PDB entry 5ZUF | electron microscopy, 6.80 A resolution (low resolution: residue-level contacts below are approximate; hydrogen-bond / salt-bridge calls are withheld) | chains A and B of the 5 polymer chains in the assembly

== Chain A ==
Molecule: Capsid protein VP1
Source organism: Enterovirus A71
UniProt: G5CUH3 (G5CUH3_9ENTO); residues 1-297 here = UniProt positions 1-297
Sequence (297 residues; row label = number of the first residue in the row):
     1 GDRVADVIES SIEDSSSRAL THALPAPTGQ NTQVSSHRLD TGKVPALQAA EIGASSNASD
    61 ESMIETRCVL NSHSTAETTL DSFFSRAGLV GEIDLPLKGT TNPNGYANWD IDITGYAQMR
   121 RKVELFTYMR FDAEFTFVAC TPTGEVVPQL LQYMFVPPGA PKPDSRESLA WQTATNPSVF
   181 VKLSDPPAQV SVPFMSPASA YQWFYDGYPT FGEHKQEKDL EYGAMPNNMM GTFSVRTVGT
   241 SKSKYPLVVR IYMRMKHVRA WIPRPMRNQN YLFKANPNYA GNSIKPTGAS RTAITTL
Disordered / not traced: 1-72, 211-217
Differences from the reference sequence: conflict Met-225 (Cys in G5CUH3)

== Chain B ==
Molecule: VP2
Source organism: Enterovirus A71
UniProt: A0A1P8LK26 (A0A1P8LK26_9ENTO); residue numbers follow UniProt; this construct covers 79-323
Sequence (245 residues; each row starts with the number of its first residue):
    79 SDRVAQLTIG NSTITTQEAA NIIVGYGEWP SYCSDSDATA VDKPTRPDVS VNRFYTLDTK
   139 LWEKSSKGWY WKFPDVLTET GVFGQNAQFH YLYRSGFCIH VQCNASKFHQ GALLVAVLPE
   199 YVIGTVAGGT GTEDTHPPYK QTQPGADGFE LQHPYVLDAG IPISQLTVCP HQWINLRTNN
   259 CATIIVPYIN ALPFDSALNH CNFGLLVVPI SPLDYDQGAT PVIPITITLA PMCSEFAGLR
   319 QAVTQ
Disordered / not traced: 79-81, 319-323

== Interface between chain A and chain B ==
Contacting residue pairs (90):
  Thr-127(A) / Glu-198(B)
  Tyr-128(A) / Glu-198(B)
  Tyr-128(A) / Ile-267(B)
  Tyr-128(A) / Asn-268(B)
  Ala-198(A) / Leu-270(B)
  Ser-199(A) / Ala-269(B)
  Ala-200(A) / Ala-269(B)
  Gln-202(A) / Glu-198(B)
  Gln-202(A) / Ala-269(B)
  Phe-204(A) / Glu-198(B)
  Phe-204(A) / Val-200(B)
  Tyr-205(A) / Glu-198(B)
  Tyr-205(A) / Val-200(B)
  Tyr-205(A) / His-278(B)
  Asp-206(A) / Lys-150(B)
  Asp-206(A) / Glu-198(B)
  Asp-206(A) / Tyr-199(B)
  Asp-206(A) / Val-200(B)
  Asp-206(A) / Thr-220(B)
  Asp-206(A) / His-278(B)
  Asp-206(A) / Cys-279(B)
  Gly-207(A) / Asn-277(B)
  Tyr-208(A) / Pro-216(B)
  Tyr-208(A) / Tyr-217(B)
  Tyr-208(A) / Thr-220(B)
  Tyr-208(A) / Gln-221(B)
  Tyr-208(A) / Asn-277(B)
  Thr-210(A) / Asn-277(B)
  Lys-218(A) / His-214(B)
  Lys-218(A) / Pro-215(B)
  Lys-218(A) / Pro-216(B)
  Lys-218(A) / Tyr-217(B)
  Asp-219(A) / His-214(B)
  Leu-220(A) / His-214(B)
  Tyr-222(A) / Lys-150(B)
  Tyr-222(A) / Tyr-199(B)
  Tyr-222(A) / Val-200(B)
  Tyr-222(A) / Ile-201(B)
  Tyr-222(A) / Thr-220(B)
  Ile-262(A) / Tyr-104(B)
  Ile-262(A) / Pro-197(B)
  Pro-263(A) / Val-246(B)
  Arg-264(A) / Leu-196(B)
  Arg-264(A) / Pro-197(B)
  Arg-264(A) / Glu-198(B)
  Pro-265(A) / Ile-239(B)
  Pro-265(A) / Pro-240(B)
  Pro-265(A) / Gln-243(B)
  Pro-265(A) / Leu-244(B)
  Pro-265(A) / Val-246(B)
  Met-266(A) / Pro-240(B)
  Met-266(A) / Gln-243(B)
  Arg-267(A) / Ala-237(B)
  Arg-267(A) / Gly-238(B)
  Asn-268(A) / Val-234(B)
  Asn-268(A) / Gly-238(B)
  Asn-268(A) / Ile-239(B)
  Asn-268(A) / Pro-240(B)
  Gln-269(A) / Val-234(B)
  Gln-269(A) / Gly-238(B)
  Leu-272(A) / Ala-205(B)
  Leu-272(A) / Gly-209(B)
  Phe-273(A) / Gly-209(B)
  Phe-273(A) / Glu-211(B)
  Phe-273(A) / Asp-212(B)
  Asn-276(A) / Asp-212(B)
  Asn-276(A) / His-214(B)
  Pro-277(A) / Val-200(B)
  Pro-277(A) / Ala-237(B)
  Asn-278(A) / Gly-202(B)
  Asn-278(A) / Thr-203(B)
  Asn-278(A) / Ala-205(B)
  Asn-278(A) / Thr-213(B)
  Tyr-279(A) / Gly-202(B)
  Tyr-279(A) / Thr-203(B)
  Tyr-279(A) / Val-204(B)
  Tyr-279(A) / Ala-205(B)
  Tyr-279(A) / His-231(B)
  Tyr-279(A) / Val-234(B)
  Tyr-279(A) / Asp-236(B)
  Tyr-279(A) / Ala-237(B)
  Tyr-279(A) / Gly-238(B)
  Ala-280(A) / Val-204(B)
  Gly-281(A) / Val-204(B)
  Gly-281(A) / Gly-207(B)
  Asn-282(A) / Gly-207(B)
  Ile-284(A) / His-231(B)
  Pro-286(A) / Tyr-233(B)
  Thr-287(A) / Tyr-233(B)
  Thr-287(A) / Pro-240(B)
Also at the interface, not in a pair above, chain A (38 interface residues in all): Pro-209, Lys-285
Also at the interface, not in a pair above, chain B (45 interface residues in all): Thr-208, Ser-242, Cys-247, Asp-273

== In short ==
38 residues of chain A face 45 of chain B across their interface.
Chain A is Capsid protein VP1 and chain B is VP2, both from Enterovirus A71; the structure, Fit R10 Fab
coordinates into the cryo-EM of EV71 in complex with A9, was determined by electron microscopy (same
publication as 5ZUD).
